PDB entry 3QNU | X-ray diffraction, 2.80 A resolution | chain A

# Chain A
Protein: Atlastin-1
Organism: Homo sapiens
Notes: EC 3.6.5.-; fragment: atlastin ecto-domain
UniProt: Q8WXF7 (ATLA1_HUMAN); numbering as in UniProt (aligned over 18-447)
Chain sequence (459 residues; each row starts with the number of its first residue; numbers below 1 keep their minus sign (Met-11 is residue -11)):
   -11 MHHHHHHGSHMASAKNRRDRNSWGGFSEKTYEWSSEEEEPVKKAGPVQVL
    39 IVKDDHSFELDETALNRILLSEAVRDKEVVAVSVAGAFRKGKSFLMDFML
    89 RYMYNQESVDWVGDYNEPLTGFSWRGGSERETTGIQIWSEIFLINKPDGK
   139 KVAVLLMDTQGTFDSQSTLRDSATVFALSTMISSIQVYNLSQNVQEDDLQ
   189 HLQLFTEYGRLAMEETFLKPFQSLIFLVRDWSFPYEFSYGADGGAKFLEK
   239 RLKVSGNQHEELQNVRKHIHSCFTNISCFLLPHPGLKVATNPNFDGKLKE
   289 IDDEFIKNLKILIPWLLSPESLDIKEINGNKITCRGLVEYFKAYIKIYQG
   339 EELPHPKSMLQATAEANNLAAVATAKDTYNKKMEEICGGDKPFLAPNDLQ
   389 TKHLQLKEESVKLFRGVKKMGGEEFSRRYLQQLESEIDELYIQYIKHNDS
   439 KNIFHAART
Disordered / not traced: -11 to 30, 245-253, 435-447
Sequence notes: expression tag (-11 to 17)
Metal / ion sites: Mg2+: Ser81 (together with GDP)
Ligand contacts: GDP (guanosine-5'-diphosphate): Ala75, Phe76, Arg77, Lys78, Gly79, Lys80, Ser81, Phe82, Arg113, Gln148, Arg217, Asp218, Tyr223, His271, Pro272, Val276, Ala277, Asn279, Pro280, Phe282, Phe293
From the paper describing this entry:
  - binding site for GDP: Arg217, Asp218
  - mutagenesis - K80A, E117A, Q148A, L274A: decreased catalytic activity
  - mutagenesis - E117A, Q148A: increased binding to GTPgammaS
  - self-association interface (contacts with another copy of this molecule); pairs are residue here / residue on that copy: Leu192-Leu348, Arg77, Gln183, Leu274, Lys406, Met408
  - mutagenesis - R77E: decreased binding to GTPgammaS
  - mutagenesis - L274A: decreased binding to association of the protomers
  - interface residues: Leu192, Met347, Lys406, Met408
  - conformationally variable residues (order/disorder transition): Leu192, Lys345
  - disease-associated variants - H247P: unchanged catalytic activity
  - disease-associated variants - F151S: decreased catalytic activity
  - mutagenesis - M347A/L348A: decreased stability

# Summary
Bound to chain A: GDP. From the paper: a binding site for GDP at Arg217 and Asp218; K80A, E117A and Q148A,
among others, reduce catalytic activity; 8 substitutions were tested in all.
Chain A is Atlastin-1 (Homo sapiens); the structure, Crystal structure of the cytosolic domain of human
atlastin-1 in complex with GDP, hexagonal form, was determined by X-ray diffraction, deposited together with
3QOF.
